PDB entry 1GZK | X-ray diffraction, 2.30 A resolution | chain A

Chain A:
Molecule: Rac-beta serine/threonine protein kinase
Source organism: Homo sapiens
Notes: EC 2.7.1.-; fragment: kinase domain, residues (146 - 460)
UniProt: P31751 (AKT2_HUMAN); numbering as in UniProt (aligned over 146-460)
Sequence (315 residues; numbered 146 to 460; the number before each row is that of its first residue):
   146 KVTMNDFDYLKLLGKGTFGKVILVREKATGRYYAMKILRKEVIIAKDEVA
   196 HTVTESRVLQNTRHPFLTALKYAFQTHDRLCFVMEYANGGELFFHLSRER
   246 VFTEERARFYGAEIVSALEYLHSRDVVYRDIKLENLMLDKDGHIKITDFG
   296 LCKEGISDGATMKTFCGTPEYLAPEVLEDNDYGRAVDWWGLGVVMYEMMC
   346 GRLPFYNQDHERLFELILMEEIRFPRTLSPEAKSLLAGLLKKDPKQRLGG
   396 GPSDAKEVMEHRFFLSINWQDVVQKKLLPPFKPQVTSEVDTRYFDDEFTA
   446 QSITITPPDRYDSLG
Not modelled in the structure: 189-197, 297-312, 442-460
From the paper describing this entry:
  - conformationally variable residues (loop rearrangement, order/disorder transition, side-chain flip): K181, H196, E200, D293, F294, G295, L296, C297 to G312
  - post-translational modification sites: T309 (citing earlier work)
  - mutagenesis - V194A/V198A: decreased catalytic activity on PIFtide
  - mutagenesis - R202D, L225A: decreased catalytic activity

Summary:
From the paper: R202D and L225A reduce catalytic activity; a modification site at T309.
Chain A is Rac-beta serine/threonine protein kinase (Homo sapiens); the structure, Molecular mechanism for the
regulation of protein kinase B/Akt by hydrophobic motif phosphorylation, was determined by X-ray diffraction
(same publication as 1GZN and 1GZO).
